PDB entry 5UDY | X-ray diffraction, 2.60 A resolution | chain A

# Chain A
Protein: Ectonucleotide pyrophosphatase/phosphodiesterase family member 7
Source organism: Homo sapiens
Notes: EC 3.1.4.12
Reference sequence: Q6UWV6 (ENPP7_HUMAN); residue numbers follow UniProt; this construct covers 22-433
Sequence (422 residues; row label = number of the first residue in the row):
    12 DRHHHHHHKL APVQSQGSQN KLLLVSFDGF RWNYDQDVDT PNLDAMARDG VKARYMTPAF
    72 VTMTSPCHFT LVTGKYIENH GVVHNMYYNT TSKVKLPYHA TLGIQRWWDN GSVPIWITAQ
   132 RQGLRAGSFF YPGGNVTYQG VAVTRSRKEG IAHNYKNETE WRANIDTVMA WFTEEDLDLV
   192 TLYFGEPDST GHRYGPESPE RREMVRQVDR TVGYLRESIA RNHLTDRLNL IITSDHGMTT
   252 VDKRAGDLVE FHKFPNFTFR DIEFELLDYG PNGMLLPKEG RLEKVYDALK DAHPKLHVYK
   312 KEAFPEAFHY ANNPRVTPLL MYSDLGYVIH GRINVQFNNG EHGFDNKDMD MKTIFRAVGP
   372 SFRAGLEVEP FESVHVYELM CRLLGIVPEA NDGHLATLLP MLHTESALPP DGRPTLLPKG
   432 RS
Unresolved in the structure: 12-29, 418-433
Glycans and other covalent adducts: N-acetylglucosamine (NAG) linked to N100, N121, N146; glycan linked to N168
Differences from the reference sequence: expression tag (12-21)
Metal / ion sites: Zn2+ site 1: D39, T75, D246, H247; Na+: D46, V49, T51; Zn2+ site 2: D199, H203, H353
Curated features (UniProtKB/Swiss-Prot):
  - region: V72 to C78 (Required for enzyme activity)
  - active site: T75 (Nucleophile)
  - binding site (Zn(2+)): D39, T75, D199, H203, D246, H247, H353
  - binding site (substrate): N96
  - glycosylation (N-linked (GlcNAc...) asparagine): N100, N121, N146, N168, N267
  - mutagenesis: S76 (S76F: Loss of activity), C78 (C78N: Strongly reduces activity), N100 (N100Q: Strongly reduces N-glycosylation and enzyme activity; when associated with Q-121; Q-146; Q-168 and Q-267), Y109 (Y109L: Decreased enzyme activity with sphingomyelin and para-nitrophenylphosphorylcholine), N121 (N121Q: Strongly reduces N-glycosylation and enzyme activity; when associated with Q-100; Q-146; Q-168 and Q-267), N146 (N146Q: Strongly reduces N-glycosylation and enzyme activity; when associated with Q-100; Q-146; Q-168 and Q-267), Y166 (Y166L: Decreased enzyme activity with sphingomyelin and para-nitrophenylphosphorylcholine), N168 (N168Q: Strongly reduces N-glycosylation and enzyme activity; when associated with Q-100; Q-121; Q-168 and Q-267), N267 (N267Q: Strongly reduces N-glycosylation and enzyme activity; when associated with Q-100; Q-121; Q-146 and Q-168), R271 (R271E: Decreased enzyme activity; when associated with E-343), R343 (R343E: Decreased enzyme activity; when associated with E-271), I344 to F348 (Loss of enzyme activity with sphingomyelin), 1 further mutagenesis entry in UniProt
From the paper describing this entry:
  - catalytic residues: T75 (proposed by the authors, not directly observed)
  - mutagenesis - Y109L, Y166L, K167E/R204E, R271E/R343E, I344A/V346A/F348A, I344E/V346E/F348E, I344N/V346N/F348N: decreased catalytic activity on SM
  - mutagenesis - K167A/R204A, R271A/R343A: unchanged catalytic activity on SM
  - mutagenesis - R271A/R343A, R271E/R343E: decreased catalytic activity on mixed micelles

# In short
Covalently linked N-acetylglucosamine: at N100, N121 and N146. D39, T75, D246 and H247 form the Zn2+ site 1.
UniProt lists active-site residue T75, 7 Zn2+-binding residues, substrate-binding residue N96 and 17
mutagenesis sites. From the paper: the catalytic residue T75; Y109L, Y166L and K167E/R204E, among others,
reduce catalytic activity on SM; 9 substitutions were tested in all.
Chain A is Ectonucleotide pyrophosphatase/phosphodiesterase family member 7 (Homo sapiens); the structure,
Human alkaline sphingomyelinase (alk-SMase, ENPP7, NPP7), was determined by X-ray diffraction together with
5TCD from the same study.
